Entry 2P2C (X-ray diffraction, 3.24 A resolution); this record covers chains A and B of the 6 polymer chains in the assembly.

# Chain A
Molecule: Caspase-2
Source organism: Homo sapiens
Notes: EC 3.4.22.-
UniProtKB: P42575 (CASP2_HUMAN); residues 2-168 here correspond to UniProt positions 167-333 (UniProt number = residue number + 165)
Amino-acid sequence (169 residues; row label = number of the first residue in the row; numbering starts at 0):
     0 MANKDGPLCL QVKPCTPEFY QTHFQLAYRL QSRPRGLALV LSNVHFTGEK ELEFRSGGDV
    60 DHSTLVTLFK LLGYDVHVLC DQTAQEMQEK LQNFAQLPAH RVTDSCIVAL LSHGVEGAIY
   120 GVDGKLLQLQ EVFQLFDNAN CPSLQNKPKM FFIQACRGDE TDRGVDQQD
Disordered / not traced: 0-6
Differences from the reference sequence: cloning artifact (0-1); variant Leu7 (Val172 in P42575)
UniProt features mapped onto this chain:
  - active site: His112, Cys155
What the authors report for this chain:
  - conformationally variable residues: Cys155
  - catalytic residues: Cys155 (citing earlier work)

# Chain B
Molecule: Caspase-2
Source organism: Homo sapiens
Notes: EC 3.4.22.-
UniProtKB: P42575 (CASP2_HUMAN); residues 201-305 here correspond to UniProt positions 348-452 (UniProt number = residue number + 147)
Amino-acid sequence (106 residues; row label = number of the first residue in the row):
   200 MAGKEKLPKM RLPTRSDMIC GYACLKGTAA MRNTKRGSWY IEALAQVFSE RACDMHVADM
   260 LVKVNALIKD REGYAPGTEF HRCKEMSEYC STLCRHLYLF PGHPPT
Disordered / not traced: 200-208, 305
Differences from the reference sequence: cloning artifact (200)
What the authors report for this chain:
  - conformationally variable residues (loop rearrangement): Met209, Pro275

# Chain A / chain B interface
Contacting residue pairs - 113 pairs, chain A then chain B:
  Leu9(A) - Ala244(B)  hydrophobic
  Gln10(A) - Ser248(B)
  Val11(A) - Ser248(B)
  Val11(A) - Pro300(B)  hydrophobic
  Lys12(A) - Ser248(B)  hydrogen bond (backbone-backbone)
  Lys12(A) - Cys252(B)
  Lys12(A) - Pro300(B)
  Pro13(A) - Cys252(B)
  Pro13(A) - Pro300(B)
  Cys14(A) - Cys252(B)
  Cys14(A) - Pro300(B)
  Pro16(A) - His302(B)
  Pro16(A) - Pro303(B)  hydrophobic
  Phe18(A) - Cys252(B)
  Phe18(A) - Asp253(B)
  Phe18(A) - Tyr297(B)  hydrophobic
  Phe18(A) - Phe299(B)  hydrophobic
  Tyr19(A) - Phe299(B)  hydrophobic
  Tyr19(A) - His302(B)
  His22(A) - Tyr297(B)
  His22(A) - Phe299(B)
  Phe23(A) - Phe299(B)
  Leu25(A) - His295(B)
  Ala26(A) - Arg294(B)  hydrogen bond (backbone-side chain)
  Ala26(A) - His295(B)
  Ala26(A) - Tyr297(B)  hydrophobic
  Tyr27(A) - Asp216(B)  hydrogen bond
  Tyr27(A) - Leu292(B)
  Tyr27(A) - Cys293(B)  hydrogen bond (side chain-backbone)
  Tyr27(A) - Arg294(B)
  Tyr27(A) - His295(B)  hydrogen bond (backbone-backbone)
  Leu29(A) - Leu296(B)  hydrophobic
  Leu29(A) - Tyr297(B)
  Arg34(A) - Leu298(B)  hydrogen bond (side chain-backbone)
  Arg34(A) - Phe299(B)  hydrogen bond (side chain-backbone)
  Arg34(A) - Gly301(B)
  Glu52(A) - Arg231(B)  salt bridge
  Arg54(A) - Arg231(B)
  Ser55(A) - Arg231(B)  hydrogen bond (backbone-side chain)
  Ser55(A) - Thr233(B)
  Val59(A) - Arg235(B)
  Asp60(A) - Gly236(B)
  Asp60(A) - Ser237(B)  hydrogen bond (side chain-backbone)
  Asp60(A) - Ile240(B)
  Thr63(A) - Ile240(B)
  Thr63(A) - Ala244(B)
  Leu64(A) - Ile240(B)  hydrophobic
  Leu67(A) - Ala244(B)  hydrophobic
  Leu71(A) - Leu298(B)  hydrophobic
  Tyr73(A) - Leu298(B)
  Leu110(A) - Ile240(B)  hydrophobic
  Glu115(A) - Lys225(B)
  Leu128(A) - Tyr221(B)  hydrophobic
  Gln129(A) - Arg214(B)  hydrogen bond
  Phe132(A) - Arg214(B)
  Phe132(A) - Met217(B)
  Phe132(A) - Cys219(B)  hydrophobic
  Phe132(A) - Tyr221(B)
  Phe135(A) - Met217(B)
  Asp136(A) - Thr213(B)
  Asp136(A) - Met217(B)
  Asn137(A) - Leu211(B)
  Asn137(A) - Pro212(B)  hydrogen bond (side chain-backbone)
  Asn137(A) - Thr213(B)  hydrogen bond (backbone-backbone)
  Asn137(A) - Arg214(B)
  Asn137(A) - Ser215(B)  hydrogen bond
  Ala138(A) - Thr213(B)
  Asn145(A) - Leu211(B)
  Asn145(A) - Asp216(B)
  Lys146(A) - Asp216(B)
  Pro147(A) - Asp216(B)
  Pro147(A) - Leu296(B)  hydrophobic
  Lys148(A) - Asp216(B)  hydrogen bond (backbone-backbone)
  Lys148(A) - Met217(B)
  Lys148(A) - Ile218(B)  hydrogen bond (backbone-backbone)
  Met149(A) - Ile218(B)
  Met149(A) - Val256(B)  hydrophobic
  Met149(A) - Leu296(B)  hydrophobic
  Phe150(A) - Ile218(B)  hydrogen bond (backbone-backbone)
  Phe150(A) - Cys219(B)
  Phe150(A) - Gly220(B)  hydrogen bond (backbone-backbone)
  Phe151(A) - Gly220(B)
  Phe151(A) - Leu243(B)  hydrophobic
  Phe151(A) - Phe247(B)  hydrophobic
  Ile152(A) - Cys219(B)  hydrophobic
  Ile152(A) - Gly220(B)  hydrogen bond (backbone-backbone)
  Ile152(A) - Tyr221(B)
  Ile152(A) - Ala222(B)  hydrogen bond (backbone-backbone)
  Gln153(A) - Ala222(B)
  Gln153(A) - Ala229(B)
  Gln153(A) - Ser237(B)  hydrogen bond
  Gln153(A) - Tyr239(B)
  Gln153(A) - Ile240(B)
  Ala154(A) - Cys223(B)  hydrogen bond (backbone-side chain)
  Ala154(A) - Ala229(B)
  Cys155(A) - Cys223(B)  hydrophobic
  Cys155(A) - Ala228(B)  hydrophobic
  Cys155(A) - Ala229(B)  hydrogen bond (side chain-backbone)
  Arg156(A) - Tyr221(B)
  Arg156(A) - Cys223(B)
  Arg156(A) - Leu224(B)
  Arg156(A) - Lys225(B)
  Arg156(A) - Gly226(B)  hydrogen bond (backbone-backbone)
  Arg156(A) - Thr227(B)  hydrogen bond (backbone-backbone)
  Arg156(A) - Glu287(B)  salt bridge
  Gly157(A) - Gly226(B)
  Gly157(A) - Thr227(B)  hydrogen bond (backbone-backbone)
  Asp158(A) - Gly226(B)  hydrogen bond (backbone-backbone)
  Glu159(A) - Gly226(B)
  Glu159(A) - Thr227(B)
  Glu159(A) - Ala228(B)  hydrogen bond (backbone-backbone)
  Asp161(A) - Cys282(B)
  Asp161(A) - Lys283(B)  hydrogen bond (backbone-backbone)
Interface residues without a listed pair, chain A (59 interface residues in all): Gln30, Phe53, Gly56, Gln133, Gln144, Thr160, Arg162, Gly163
Interface residues without a listed pair, chain B (55 interface residues in all): Asn232, Lys234, Glu249, Ala251, Leu260, Phe279, Arg281

# Overview
Chain A and chain B form an interface of 59 and 55 residues respectively, with 28 hydrogen bonds and 2 salt
bridges. Polar pairs include Glu52(A)-Arg231(B), Arg156(A)-Glu287(B) and Ala26(A)-Arg294(B). From UniProt:
active-site residues His112(A) and Cys155(A) on chain A. From the paper: the catalytic residue Cys155(A);
conformational variability at Cys155(A) and Met209(B) among others.
Here chain A is Caspase-2 and chain B is Caspase-2, both from Homo sapiens. Entry 2P2C (Inhibition of
caspase-2 by a designed ankyrin repeat protein (DARPin)) was determined by X-ray diffraction.
